PDB entry 1T2U | X-ray diffraction, 2.80 A resolution | chain A

== Chain A ==
Name: Breast cancer type 1 susceptibility protein
Organism: Homo sapiens
Notes: fragment: brct domain 1646-1859
UniProt: P38398 (BRCA1_HUMAN); numbering as in UniProt (aligned over 1646-1859)
Chain sequence (214 residues; row label = number of the first residue in the row):
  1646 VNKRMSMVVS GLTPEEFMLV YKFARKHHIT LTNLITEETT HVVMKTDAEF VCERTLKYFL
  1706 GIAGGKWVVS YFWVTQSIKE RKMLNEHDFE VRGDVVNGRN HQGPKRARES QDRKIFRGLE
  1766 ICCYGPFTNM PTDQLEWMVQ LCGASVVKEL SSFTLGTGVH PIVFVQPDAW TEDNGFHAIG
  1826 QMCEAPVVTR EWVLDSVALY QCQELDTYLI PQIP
Not modelled in the structure: 1646-1648, 1817-1820
Differences from the reference sequence: engineered mutation Phe1809 (Val in P38398)
Ion coordination: Co2+: His1673, His1805
Curated features (UniProtKB/Swiss-Prot):
  - natural variant: Ser1651 (S1651F: In BC; uncertain significance; S1651P: In BC; uncertain significance), Ser1655 (S1655F: In BC; uncertain significance), Thr1685 (T1685A: In BC; T1685I: In BROVCA1), His1686 (H1686Q: In BC; uncertain significance; H1686R: In BC; uncertain significance), Val1688 (deletion: In BC; uncertain significance), Met1689 (M1689R: In BC; uncertain significance), Lys1690 (K1690Q: In some patients with sporadic breast cancer; uncertain significance), Thr1691 (T1691I: In BC; uncertain significance), Asp1692 (D1692N: In ovarian cancer; uncertain significance), Cys1697 (C1697R: In OC), Arg1699 (R1699Q: In BC; R1699W: In BC, OC and FANCS), Gly1706 (G1706A: In BC; G1706E: In BC), 26 further natural variant entries in UniProt
  - mutagenesis: Ser1655 (S1655A: Abolishes interaction with BRIP1), Gly1656 (G1656D: No effect on affinity for a BRIP1 phosphopeptide), Phe1662 (F1662S: Does not abolish ABRAXAS1 binding, but abolishes formation of a heterotetramer with ABRAXAS1), Met1663 (M1663K: Does not abolish ABRAXAS1 binding, but abolishes formation of a heterotetramer with ABRAXAS1), Tyr1666 (Y1666A: Does not abolish ABRAXAS1 binding, but impairs formation of a heterotetramer with ABRAXAS1), Arg1670 (R1670E: Impairs formation of a heterotetramer with ABRAXAS1), Lys1671 (K1671E: Impairs formation of a heterotetramer with ABRAXAS1), Thr1700 (T1700A: Strongly reduces affinity for a BRIP1 phosphopeptide), Lys1702 (K1702M: Abolishes interaction with BRIP1), Gly1738 (G1738E: Abolishes interaction with BRIP1), Ser1755 (S1755A: No effect on in vitro phosphorylation by ATR), Arg1835 (R1835P: Mildly reduces affinity for a BRIP1 phosphopeptide), 1 further mutagenesis entry in UniProt

== Summary ==
The Co2+ site is built by His1673 and His1805. Curated annotation (UniProt) lists 13 mutagenesis sites.
Chain A is Breast cancer type 1 susceptibility protein (Homo sapiens); the structure, Structural basis of
phosphopeptide recognition by the BRCT domain of BRCA1: structure of BRCA1 missense variant ..., was
determined by X-ray diffraction (same publication as 1T2V).
